7ADR - chains D and F of the 6 polymer chains in the assembly; structure by X-ray diffraction, 1.00 A resolution.

Chain D:
Molecule: Nitrogenase vanadium-iron protein alpha chain
Source organism: Azotobacter vinelandii
Notes: EC 1.18.6.1
Reference sequence: P16855 (VNFD_AZOVI); residues 1-474 here = UniProt positions 1-474
Sequence (474 residues; numbered 1 to 474; the number before each row is that of its first residue):
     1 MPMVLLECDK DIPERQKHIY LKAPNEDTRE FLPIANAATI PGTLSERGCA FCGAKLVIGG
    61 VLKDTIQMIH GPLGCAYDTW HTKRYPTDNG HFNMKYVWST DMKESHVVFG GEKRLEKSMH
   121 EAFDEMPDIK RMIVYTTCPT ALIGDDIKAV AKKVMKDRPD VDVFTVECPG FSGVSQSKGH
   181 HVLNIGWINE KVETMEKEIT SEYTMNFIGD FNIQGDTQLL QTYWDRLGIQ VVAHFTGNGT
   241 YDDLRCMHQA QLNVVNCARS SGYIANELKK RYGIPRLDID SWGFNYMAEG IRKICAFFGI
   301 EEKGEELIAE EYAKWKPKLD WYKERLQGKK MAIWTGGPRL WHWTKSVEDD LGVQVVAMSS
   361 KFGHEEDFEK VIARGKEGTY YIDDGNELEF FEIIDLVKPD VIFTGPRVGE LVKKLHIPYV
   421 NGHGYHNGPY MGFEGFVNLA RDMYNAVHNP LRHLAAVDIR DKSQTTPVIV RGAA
Not modelled in the structure: 1
Ion coordination: fe(8)-S(7) cluster Fe: Cys49, Cys75, Cys138 (shared with 3 residues of chain E); FeV Fe: Cys257, His423 (together with 3-hydroxy-3-carboxy-adipic acid, bicarbonate ion, carbon monoxide)
Small-molecule neighbours:
  - bicarbonate ion (BCT): Thr335, Gly336, Gly337, Pro338, Arg339, Leu340, His423
  - fe(8)-S(7) cluster (CLF): Cys49, Phe51, Pro72, Gly74, Cys75, Asp78, Thr137, Cys138, Gly170
  - carbon monoxide (CMO): Val57, Gln176, His180, Phe362
  - FeV (D6N): Val57, Lys83, His180, Phe211, Ile213, Cys257, Arg259, Ser260, Trp282, Gly336, Pro338, Arg339, Lys361, Phe362, Gly422, His423
  - 3-hydroxy-3-carboxy-adipic acid (HCA): Cys52, Leu56, Thr82, Lys83, Gln176, Lys361, Gly405, Pro406, His423
Swiss-Prot annotation at these positions:
  - binding site ([8Fe-7S] cluster): Cys49, Cys75, Cys138
  - binding site ([7Fe-V-9S-C-homocitryl] cluster): Cys257, His423

Chain F:
Molecule: Nitrogenase vanadium-iron protein delta chain
Source organism: Azotobacter vinelandii
Notes: EC 1.18.6.1
Reference sequence: P16857 (VNFG_AZOVI); residue numbers follow UniProt; this construct covers 1-113
Sequence (113 residues; each row starts with the number of its first residue):
     1 MSQSHLDDLF AYVEERCLWQ FFSRTWDREE NIEGVLNQVG RLLTGQEPLR GTPQERLFYA
    61 DALAMANDVR ERFPWASQVN KEEIEFLLDG LKSRLVDVTI TRSTNRELNH HLY
Not modelled in the structure: 1-2

How chain D and chain F interact:
Pairs across the interface - 64 pairs, chain D then chain F:
  Asp27(D) - Arg102(F)  salt bridge
  Arg29(D) - Glu14(F)  salt bridge
  Arg29(D) - Val98(F)
  Arg29(D) - Arg102(F)
  Leu32(D) - Thr104(F)
  Leu32(D) - Asn105(F)
  Ala35(D) - Arg106(F)  hydrogen bond (backbone-side chain)
  Asn36(D) - Arg106(F)  hydrogen bond (backbone-side chain)
  Ala37(D) - Arg106(F)
  His181(D) - Tyr113(F)  hydrogen bond (side chain-backbone)
  Ile185(D) - Tyr113(F)
  Tyr263(D) - Tyr113(F)
  Asn266(D) - Ser23(F)  hydrogen bond
  Asn266(D) - Tyr113(F)
  Glu267(D) - Tyr113(F)
  Lys269(D) - Glu30(F)  salt bridge
  Lys269(D) - Gln54(F)
  Pro275(D) - Pro53(F)  hydrophobic
  Pro275(D) - Gln54(F)
  Pro275(D) - Leu57(F)  hydrophobic
  Arg276(D) - Phe22(F)
  Arg276(D) - Ser23(F)  hydrogen bond
  Arg276(D) - Leu57(F)
  Leu277(D) - Leu57(F)  hydrophobic
  Leu277(D) - Asp61(F)
  Asp278(D) - Phe22(F)
  Ile279(D) - Leu18(F)
  Asp280(D) - Leu18(F)
  Asn285(D) - Arg16(F)  hydrogen bond
  Tyr286(D) - Arg16(F)
  Glu289(D) - Arg16(F)  salt bridge
  Lys293(D) - Ala60(F)
  Lys293(D) - Asp61(F)  salt bridge
  Lys293(D) - Ala64(F)
  Ala296(D) - Arg50(F)
  Ala296(D) - Tyr59(F)
  Ala296(D) - Ala60(F)  hydrophobic
  Phe297(D) - Pro53(F)
  Phe297(D) - Arg56(F)  hydrogen bond (backbone-side chain)
  Phe297(D) - Leu57(F)
  Phe297(D) - Ala60(F)
  Gly299(D) - Arg50(F)
  Glu301(D) - Arg50(F)  salt bridge
  Glu301(D) - Tyr59(F)
  Asp349(D) - Arg16(F)  salt bridge
  His364(D) - Glu107(F)  salt bridge
  Glu365(D) - Thr104(F)
  Glu365(D) - Asn105(F)
  Glu365(D) - Arg106(F)  salt bridge
  Glu366(D) - Phe21(F)
  Glu366(D) - Ser23(F)
  Glu366(D) - Arg28(F)
  Glu366(D) - Asn105(F)
  Glu369(D) - Phe21(F)
  Glu369(D) - Arg28(F)  salt bridge
  Glu369(D) - Ser103(F)  hydrogen bond
  Glu369(D) - Asn105(F)  hydrogen bond
  Lys370(D) - Phe21(F)
  Ala373(D) - Glu14(F)
  Ala373(D) - Glu15(F)
  Ala373(D) - Phe21(F)  hydrophobic
  Arg374(D) - Glu15(F)
  Arg374(D) - Arg16(F)  hydrogen bond (side chain-backbone)
  Arg374(D) - Leu18(F)
Other interface residues (no listed pair), chain D (40 interface residues in all): Thr28, Leu252, Lys270, Phe298, Trp341, Lys345
Other interface residues (no listed pair), chain F (30 interface residues in all): Asp27, Leu63, Asp68, Thr99

Summary:
40 residues of chain D face 30 of chain F across their interface; the contacts include 10 hydrogen bonds and
10 salt bridges. Polar contacts include Asp27(D)-Arg102(F), Arg29(D)-Glu14(F) and Lys269(D)-Glu30(F). Ligands
of chain D: FeV, 3-hydroxy-3-carboxy-adipic acid, bicarbonate ion, carbon monoxide and fe(8)-S(7) cluster.
Chain D is Nitrogenase vanadium-iron protein alpha chain and chain F is Nitrogenase vanadium-iron protein
delta chain, both from Azotobacter vinelandii; the structure, CO bound as bridging ligand at the active site
of vanadium nitrogenase VFe protein, was determined by X-ray diffraction, deposited together with 7ADY.
